Entry 7KV8 (electron microscopy, 2.50 A resolution); this record covers chains B and C of the 6 polymer chains in the assembly.

Chain B (and C):
Name: Envelope protein E
Source organism: Dengue virus 2
Notes: chain C of this document is another copy of the same molecule, construct and numbering; everything in this record applies to it too
Reference sequence: A0A1X9PLJ6 (A0A1X9PLJ6_9FLAV); residues 1-495 here correspond to UniProt positions 281-775 (UniProt number = residue number + 280)
Chain sequence (495 residues; each row starts with the number of its first residue):
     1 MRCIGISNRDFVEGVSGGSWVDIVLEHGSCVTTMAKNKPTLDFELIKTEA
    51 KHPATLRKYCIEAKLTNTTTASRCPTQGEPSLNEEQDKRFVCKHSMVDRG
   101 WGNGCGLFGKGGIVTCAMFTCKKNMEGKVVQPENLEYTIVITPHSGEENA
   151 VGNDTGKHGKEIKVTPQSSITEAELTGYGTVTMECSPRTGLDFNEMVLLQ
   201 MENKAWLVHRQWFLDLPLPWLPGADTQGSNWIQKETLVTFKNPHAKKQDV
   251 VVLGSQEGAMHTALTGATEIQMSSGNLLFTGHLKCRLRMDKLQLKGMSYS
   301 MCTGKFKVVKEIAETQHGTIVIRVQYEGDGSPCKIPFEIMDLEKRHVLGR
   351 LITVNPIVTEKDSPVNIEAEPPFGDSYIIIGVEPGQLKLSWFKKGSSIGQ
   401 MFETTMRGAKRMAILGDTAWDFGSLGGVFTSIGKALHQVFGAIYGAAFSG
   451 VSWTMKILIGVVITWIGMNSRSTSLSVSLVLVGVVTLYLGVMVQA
Not modelled in the structure: 471-472
Disulfides: C92-C116, C185-C285, C302-C333
Covalent attachments: N-acetylglucosamine (NAG) linked to N67, N153
Reported in the primary citation:
  - post-translational modification sites: N67
  - binding site for the ligand 6OU: R411, F422
  - binding site for the ligand 1Q0: H437, G441, Y444, L489
  - mutagenesis - R411A, W420A, H437A, G441A, Y444A, F448A, L489A: abolished growth
  - mutagenesis - F422A: decreased growth

Interface between chain B and chain C:
Residue-residue contacts - 74 pairs, chain B then chain C:
  I4(B) with F108(C), hydrophobic
  G5(B) with D98(C); F108(C)
  I6(B) with D98(C)
  S7(B) with D98(C), hydrogen bond (backbone-side chain); K110(C), hydrogen bond
  H27(B) with H244(C), hydrogen bond (backbone-side chain)
  G28(B) with H244(C)
  D98(B) with G5(C); I6(C); S7(C), hydrogen bond; Q316(C)
  R99(B) with G5(C)
  W101(B) with V151(C), hydrophobic; K310(C); E311(C); A313(C); V321(C), hydrophobic; I322(C), hydrophobic; R323(C); N366(C)
  G102(B) with V151(C), hydrogen bond (backbone-backbone); G152(C)
  G106(B) with A313(C)
  F108(B) with I4(C), hydrophobic; G5(C); V151(C), hydrophobic; A313(C), hydrophobic; E314(C); T315(C)
  G109(B) with Q316(C)
  K110(B) with S7(C), hydrogen bond; Q316(C)
  V151(B) with W101(C), hydrophobic; G102(C), hydrogen bond (backbone-backbone)
  G152(B) with G102(C)
  K204(B) with V251(C)
  K241(B) with E269(C), salt bridge
  H244(B) with H27(C), hydrogen bond (side chain-backbone); G28(C); F279(C), hydrogen bond (side chain-backbone)
  K246(B) with D154(C), salt bridge
  V251(B) with K204(C)
  V252(B) with K204(C)
  L253(B) with H261(C)
  G254(B) with E257(C); G258(C); H261(C), hydrogen bond (backbone-side chain)
  S255(B) with S255(C); G258(C), hydrogen bond (backbone-backbone)
  Q256(B) with G258(C)
  E257(B) with G254(C)
  G258(B) with G254(C); S255(C), hydrogen bond (backbone-backbone); Q256(C)
  H261(B) with L253(C); G254(C), hydrogen bond (side chain-backbone)
  E269(B) with K241(C), salt bridge
  F279(B) with H244(C), hydrogen bond (backbone-side chain)
  K310(B) with W101(C); G106(C)
  E311(B) with W101(C)
  A313(B) with W101(C); G106(C); F108(C), hydrophobic
  E314(B) with F108(C)
  T315(B) with F108(C)
  Q316(B) with D98(C), hydrogen bond; G109(C); K110(C)
  V321(B) with W101(C), hydrophobic
  I322(B) with W101(C), hydrophobic
  R323(B) with W101(C)
  N366(B) with W101(C)
Interface residues without a listed pair, chain B (43 interface residues in all): E44, A259
Interface residues without a listed pair, chain C (44 interface residues in all): R99, N153, K246, V252, A259

Summary:
43 residues of chain B and 44 residues of chain C are in contact; the contacts include 15 hydrogen bonds and 3
salt bridges. Polar contacts include K241(B)-E269(C), K246(B)-D154(C) and S7(B)-D98(C). The paper reports a
binding site for the ligand 1Q0 at H437(B), G441(B) and Y444(B) among others; R411A, W420A and H437A of chain
B, among others, abolish growth; 8 substitutions were tested in all.
Both chains are Envelope protein E (Dengue virus 2). Entry 7KV8 (Chimeric flavivirus between Binjari virus and
Dengue virus serotype-2) was determined by electron microscopy (same publication as 7KV9, 7KVA and 7KVB).
